Entry 6U0M (electron microscopy, 3.90 A resolution); this record covers chains 6 and F of the 13 polymer chains in the assembly.

== Chain 6 ==
Name: DNA replication licensing factor MCM6
From: Saccharomyces cerevisiae
Sequence (667 residues; each row starts with the number of its first residue; note: 71 numbers in that range are skipped by the numbering (no residue carries them; nothing is unmodelled there); X marks 40 residues of unknown identity (built as UNK)):
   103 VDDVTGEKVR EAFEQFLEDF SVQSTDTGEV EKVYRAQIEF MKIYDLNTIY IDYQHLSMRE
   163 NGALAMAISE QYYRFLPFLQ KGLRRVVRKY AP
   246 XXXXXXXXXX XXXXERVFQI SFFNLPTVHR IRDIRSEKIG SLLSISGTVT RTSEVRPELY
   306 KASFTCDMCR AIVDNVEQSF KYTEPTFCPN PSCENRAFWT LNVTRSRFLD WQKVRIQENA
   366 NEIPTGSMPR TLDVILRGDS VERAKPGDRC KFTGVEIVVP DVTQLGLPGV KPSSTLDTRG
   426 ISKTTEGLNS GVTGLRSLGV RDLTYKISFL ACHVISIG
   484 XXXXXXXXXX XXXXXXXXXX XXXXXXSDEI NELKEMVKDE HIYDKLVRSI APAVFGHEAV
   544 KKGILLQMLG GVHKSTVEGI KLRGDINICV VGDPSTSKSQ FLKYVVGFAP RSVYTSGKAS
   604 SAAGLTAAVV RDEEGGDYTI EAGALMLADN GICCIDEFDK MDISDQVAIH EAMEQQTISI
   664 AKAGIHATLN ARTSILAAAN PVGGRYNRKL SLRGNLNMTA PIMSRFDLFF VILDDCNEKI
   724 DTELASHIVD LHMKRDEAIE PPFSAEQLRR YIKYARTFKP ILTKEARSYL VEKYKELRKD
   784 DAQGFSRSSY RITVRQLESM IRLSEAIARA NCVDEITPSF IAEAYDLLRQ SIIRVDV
Unresolved in the structure: 246-259, 415-427, 484-509
Reported in the primary citation:
  - conformationally variable residues (loop rearrangement): Val403 to Ser453

== Chain F ==
Molecule: 23-nt DNA strand
Sequence (23 nucleotides; row label = number of the first residue in the row):
     4 GATCGATCGA TAAAGTTTTT TTT

== How chain 6 and chain F interact ==
Residue-residue contacts (5):
  Pro413(6) with DA15(F), phosphate contact
  Ser604(6) with DT26(F), phosphate contact
  Ala605(6) with DT26(F), phosphate contact
  Arg614(6) with DT23(F), hydrogen bond to the base
  Lys665(6) with DT25(F), salt bridge to the phosphate
Other interface residues (no listed pair), chain 6 (6 interface residues in all): Gly414
Other interface residues (no listed pair), chain F (5 interface residues in all): DT14

== Overview ==
The interface between chain 6 and chain F involves 6 residues on one side and 5 on the other; the contacts
include 1 hydrogen bond and 1 salt bridge. Polar pairs include Arg614(6)-DT23(F) and Lys665(6)-DT25(F). The
paper reports conformational variability at Val403(6).
Here chain 6 is DNA replication licensing factor MCM6 (Saccharomyces cerevisiae) and chain F is a 23-nt DNA
strand. Entry 6U0M (Structure of the S. cerevisiae replicative helicase CMG in complex with a forked DNA) was
determined by electron microscopy.
